Entry 8PEY (electron microscopy, 3.00 A resolution); this record covers chains A and I of the 23 polymer chains in the assembly.

# Chain A (and I)
Name: Transcription termination factor Rho
Organism: Escherichia coli
Notes: EC 3.6.4.-; chain I of this document is another copy of the same molecule, construct and numbering; everything in this record applies to it too
Reference sequence: P0AG30 (RHO_ECOLI); residues 1-419 here = UniProt positions 1-419
Chain sequence (419 residues; row label = number of the first residue in the row):
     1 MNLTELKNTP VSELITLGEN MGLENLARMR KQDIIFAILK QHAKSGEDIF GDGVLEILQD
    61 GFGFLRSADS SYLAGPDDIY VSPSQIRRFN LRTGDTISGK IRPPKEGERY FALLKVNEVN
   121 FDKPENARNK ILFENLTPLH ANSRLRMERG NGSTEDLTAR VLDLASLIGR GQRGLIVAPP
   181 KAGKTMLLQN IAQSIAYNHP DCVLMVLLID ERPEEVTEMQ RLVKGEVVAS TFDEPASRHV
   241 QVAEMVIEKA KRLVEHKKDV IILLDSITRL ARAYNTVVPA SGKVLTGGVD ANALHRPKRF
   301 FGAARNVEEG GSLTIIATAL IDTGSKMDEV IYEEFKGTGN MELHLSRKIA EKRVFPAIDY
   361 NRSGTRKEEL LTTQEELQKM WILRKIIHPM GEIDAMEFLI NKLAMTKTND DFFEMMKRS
Unresolved in the structure: 1-161, 402-419 (chain I: 142-162, 402-419)
Sequence notes: engineered mutation Leu167 (Pro in P0AG30)
Swiss-Prot annotation at these positions:
  - region: Gly61 to Arg66 (RNA-binding 1), Asp78 to Tyr80 (RNA-binding 1), Glu108 to Tyr110 (RNA-binding 1), Val284 to Gly288 (RNA-binding 2)
  - binding site (ATP): Gly169 to Gly174, Lys181 to Met186, Arg212
  - site: Lys326 (RNA-binding 2)
  - mutagenesis: Phe62 (F62L/A: Defective for RNA-binding), Phe64 (F64L/A: Defective for RNA-binding), Lys181 (K181Q: Partial loss of ATPase, helicase and termination activity), Lys184 (K184Q: Improves ATPase and helicase activity but reduced termination activity), Cys202 (C202G/S: Does not affect the kinetics of ATP hydrolysis and inhibition by bicyclomycin), Asp265 (D265N: Loss of ATPase activity, helicase and termination activity)
Small-molecule neighbours: ATP-gamma-S (AGS; phosphothiophosphoric acid-adenylate ester): Thr373, Gln374, Leu377
From the paper describing this entry:
  - mutagenesis - P167L: increased binding to Polarity suppression protein
  - mutagenesis - P167L: increased catalytic activity on ATP
  - mutagenesis - P167L: decreased stability
  - mutagenesis - P167L (Kd 14.0 uM): decreased binding to mant-ATPgammaS

# Chain A / chain I interface
Residue-residue contacts (63):
  Ser166(A) with Arg384(I), hydrogen bond (backbone-side chain)
  Leu167(A) with Arg384(I), hydrogen bond (backbone-side chain)
  Ala182(A) with Glu376(I)
  Asn340(A) with Lys385(I)
  Met341(A) with Leu383(I); Arg384(I)
  Glu342(A) with Leu383(I)
  Leu343(A) with Trp381(I); Leu383(I), hydrophobic
  His344(A) with Trp381(I); Leu383(I)
  Leu345(A) with Lys379(I); Met380(I), hydrophobic; Trp381(I)
  Arg347(A) with Tyr360(I); Glu368(I); Glu369(I), salt bridge
  Ala350(A) with Phe355(I), hydrophobic
  Glu351(A) with Phe355(I); Tyr360(I), hydrogen bond
  Arg353(A) with Leu383(I), hydrogen bond (side chain-backbone)
  Val354(A) with Phe355(I), hydrophobic
  Phe355(A) with Arg347(I); Ala350(I), hydrophobic; Glu351(I)
  Pro356(A) with Arg347(I)
  Tyr360(A) with Arg347(I)
  Leu377(A) with Ala182(I)
  Met380(A) with Leu343(I), hydrophobic; His344(I)
  Trp381(A) with Glu342(I); Leu343(I); His344(I), hydrogen bond (backbone-backbone); Leu345(I); Ser346(I); Arg347(I)
  Ile382(A) with Glu342(I); Leu343(I), hydrophobic
  Leu383(A) with Asn340(I); Met341(I); Glu342(I), hydrogen bond (backbone-backbone); Arg353(I)
  Arg384(A) with Ser166(I), hydrogen bond (side chain-backbone); Leu167(I)
  Lys385(A) with Gly339(I); Asn340(I); Arg353(I)
  His388(A) with Glu397(I), salt bridge
  Met390(A) with Asn401(I)
  Ile393(A) with Glu397(I); Phe398(I)
  Asp394(A) with Met396(I); Glu397(I); Phe398(I)
  Ala395(A) with Met396(I)
  Met396(A) with Val354(I), hydrophobic; Ala395(I); Met396(I), hydrogen bond (backbone-backbone)
  Glu397(A) with His388(I), salt bridge; Ile393(I); Asp394(I)
  Phe398(A) with Ile393(I)
  Leu399(A) with Met390(I), hydrophobic
Also at the interface, not in a pair above, chain A (39 interface residues in all): Lys181, Ser346, Asp359, Lys379, Ile400, Asn401
Also at the interface, not in a pair above, chain I (42 interface residues in all): Gly183, Met186, Lys348, Ser363, Leu399, Ile400

# In short
39 residues of chain A face 42 of chain I across their interface, with 8 hydrogen bonds and 3 salt bridges.
Among the polar pairs are Arg347(A)-Glu369(I), His388(A)-Glu397(I) and Ser166(A)-Arg384(I). Bound to chain A:
ATP-gamma-S. From the paper: P167L of chain A increases binding to Polarity suppression protein; P167L of
chain A increases catalytic activity on ATP.
Both chains are Transcription termination factor Rho (Escherichia coli). Entry 8PEY (Rho P167L-ATPgS-Psu
complex II locked) was determined by electron microscopy (same publication as 8PEU, 8PEW, 8PEX, 9GCS and
9GCT).
